Entry 6Z1U (electron microscopy, 3.47 A resolution); this record covers chains B and S of the 21 polymer chains in the assembly.

Chain B:
Name: ATP synthase subunit alpha, mitochondrial
Source organism: Bos taurus
UniProtKB: P19483 (ATPA_BOVIN); residues 1-510 here correspond to UniProt positions 44-553 (UniProt number = residue number + 43)
Chain sequence (510 residues; numbered 1 to 510; the number before each row is that of its first residue):
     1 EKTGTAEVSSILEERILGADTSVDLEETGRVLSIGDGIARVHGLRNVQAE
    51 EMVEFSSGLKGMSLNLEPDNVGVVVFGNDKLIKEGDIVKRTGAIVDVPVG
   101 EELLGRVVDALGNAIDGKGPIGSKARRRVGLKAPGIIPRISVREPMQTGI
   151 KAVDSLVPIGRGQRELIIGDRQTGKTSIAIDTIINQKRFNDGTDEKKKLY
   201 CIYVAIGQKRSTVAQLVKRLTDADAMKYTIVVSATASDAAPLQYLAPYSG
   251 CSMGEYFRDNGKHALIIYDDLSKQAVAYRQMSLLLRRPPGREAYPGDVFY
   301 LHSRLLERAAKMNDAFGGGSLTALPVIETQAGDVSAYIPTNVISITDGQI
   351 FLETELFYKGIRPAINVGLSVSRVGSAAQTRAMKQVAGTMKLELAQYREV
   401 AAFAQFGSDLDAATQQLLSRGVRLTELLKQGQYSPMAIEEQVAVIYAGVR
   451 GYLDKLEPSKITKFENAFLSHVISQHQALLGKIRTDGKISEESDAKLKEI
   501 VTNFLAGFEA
Unresolved in the structure: 1, 404-409, 510
Differences from the reference sequence: variant Glu1 (Gln44 in P19483); microheterogeneity Gly481 (Ser524 in P19483)
Swiss-Prot annotation at these positions:
  - binding site (ATP): Gln172, Gly174, Lys175, Thr176, Ser177, Gln430, Gln432
  - binding site (Mg(2+)): Thr176, Asp269
  - site: Ser370 (Required for activity)
  - modified residue: Ser10 (Phosphoserine), Ser22 (Phosphoserine), Ser33 (Phosphoserine), Ser63 (Phosphoserine), Lys80 (N6-acetyllysine), Lys83 (N6-acetyllysine), Lys89 (N6-acetyllysine), Thr91 (Phosphothreonine), Lys118 (N6-acetyllysine), Ser123 (Phosphoserine), Lys124 (N6-acetyllysine), Ser141 (Phosphoserine), Arg161 (Omega-N-methylarginine), Lys187 (N6-acetyllysine), Lys196 (N6-acetyllysine), Lys197 (N6-acetyllysine), Lys218 (N6-acetyllysine), Lys262 (N6-acetyllysine), Lys384 (N6-acetyllysine), Lys391 (N6-acetyllysine) and 5 more in UniProt
  - glycosylation: Ser33 (O-linked (GlcNAc) serine)
Bound ions: Mg2+: Thr176 (together with ATP)
Residues lining bound ligands: ATP (adenosine-5'-triphosphate): Arg171, Gln172, Thr173, Gly174, Lys175, Thr176, Ser177, Glu328, Phe357, Arg362, Pro363, Gln430, Gly431, Gln432

Chain S:
Name: ATP synthase subunit O, mitochondrial
Source organism: Bos taurus
UniProtKB: P13621 (ATPO_BOVIN); residues 1-190 here correspond to UniProt positions 24-213 (UniProt number = residue number + 23)
Chain sequence (190 residues; numbered 1 to 190; the number before each row is that of its first residue):
     1 FAKLVRPPVQIYGIEGRYATALYSAASKQNKLEQVEKELLRVGQILKEPK
    51 MAASLLNPYVKRSVKVKSLSDMTAKEKFSPLTSNLINLLAENGRLTNTPA
   101 VISAFSTMMSVHRGEVPCTVTTASALDEATLTELKTVLKSFLSKGQVLKL
   151 EVKIDPSIMGGMIVRIGEKYVDMSAKTKIQKLSRAMREIL
Unresolved in the structure: 188-190
Swiss-Prot annotation at these positions:
  - modified residue: Lys31 (N6-acetyllysine), Lys37 (N6-acetyllysine), Lys47 (N6-acetyllysine), Lys50 (N6-acetyllysine), Lys67 (N6-succinyllysine), Lys77 (N6-acetyllysine), Lys135 (N6-acetyllysine), Lys139 (N6-acetyllysine), Lys149 (N6-acetyllysine), Lys153 (N6-acetyllysine), Lys169 (N6-acetyllysine), Lys176 (N6-succinyllysine)

How chain B and chain S interact:
Contacting residue pairs - 30 pairs, chain B then chain S:
  Lys2(B) with Arg94(S)
  Thr3(B) with Arg17(S)
  Glu7(B) with Ile14(S); Arg17(S); Tyr18(S); Asn92(S); Arg94(S), salt bridge
  Ser10(B) with Phe1(S)
  Ile11(B) with Phe1(S), hydrophobic
  Leu12(B) with Tyr18(S), hydrophobic; Ala21(S), hydrophobic; Leu88(S), hydrophobic
  Glu13(B) with Leu4(S); Ala21(S); Ser24(S); Lys28(S), salt bridge
  Glu14(B) with Ala2(S)
  Arg15(B) with Leu88(S); Glu91(S), salt bridge
  Ile16(B) with Ala21(S), hydrophobic; Leu22(S); Ala25(S), hydrophobic; Asn84(S), hydrogen bond (backbone-side chain); Leu88(S), hydrophobic
  Leu17(B) with Ala25(S), hydrophobic; Gln29(S)
  Gly18(B) with Asn84(S)
  Arg30(B) with Phe1(S)
  Val31(B) with Phe1(S)
  Leu32(B) with Phe1(S), hydrophobic
Also at the interface, not in a pair above, chain B (19 interface residues in all): Gly4, Ser9, Glu84, Gly85
Also at the interface, not in a pair above, chain S (22 interface residues in all): Lys3, Thr20, Pro80, Leu81, Leu85

In short:
19 residues of chain B face 22 of chain S across their interface; the contacts include 1 hydrogen bond and 3
salt bridges. Polar pairs include Glu7(B)-Arg94(S), Glu13(B)-Lys28(S) and Arg15(B)-Glu91(S). Chain B binds
ATP.
Here chain B is ATP synthase subunit alpha, mitochondrial and chain S is ATP synthase subunit O,
mitochondrial, both from Bos taurus. Entry 6Z1U (bovine ATP synthase F1c8-peripheral stalk domain, state 3)
was determined by electron microscopy, deposited together with 6Z1R, 6ZG7, 6ZG8 and 6ZIK.
